PDB entry 8UA8 | electron microscopy, 3.70 A resolution | chains I and N of the 17 polymer chains in the assembly

Chain I:
Molecule: Glycoprotein E1
From: Semliki Forest virus
Reference sequence: A0A0F6PP03 (A0A0F6PP03_SFV); residues 1-438 here correspond to UniProt positions 816-1253 (UniProt number = residue number + 815)
Amino-acid sequence (438 residues; each row starts with the number of its first residue):
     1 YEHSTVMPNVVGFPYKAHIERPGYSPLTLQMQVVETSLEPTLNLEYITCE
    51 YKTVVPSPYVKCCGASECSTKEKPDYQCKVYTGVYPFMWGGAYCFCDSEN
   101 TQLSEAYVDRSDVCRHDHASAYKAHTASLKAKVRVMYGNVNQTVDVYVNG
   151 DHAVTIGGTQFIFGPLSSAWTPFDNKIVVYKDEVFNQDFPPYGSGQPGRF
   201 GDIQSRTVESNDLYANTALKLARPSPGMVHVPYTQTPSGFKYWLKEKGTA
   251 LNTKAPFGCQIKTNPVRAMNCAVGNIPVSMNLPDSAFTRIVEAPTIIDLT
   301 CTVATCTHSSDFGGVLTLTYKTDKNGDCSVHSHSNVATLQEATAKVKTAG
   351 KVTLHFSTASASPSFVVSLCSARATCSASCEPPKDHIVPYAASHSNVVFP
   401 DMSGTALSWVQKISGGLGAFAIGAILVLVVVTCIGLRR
Not modelled in the structure: 438
Cystine bridges: Cys49-Cys114, Cys62-Cys94, Cys63-Cys96, Cys68-Cys78, Cys259-Cys271, Cys301-Cys376, Cys306-Cys380, Cys328-Cys370
Covalent attachments: N-acetylglucosamine (NAG) linked to Asn141

Chain N:
Molecule: Glycoprotein E2
From: Semliki Forest virus
Reference sequence: A0A0E3T652 (A0A0E3T652_SFV); residues 6-422 here correspond to UniProt positions 339-755 (UniProt number = residue number + 333)
Amino-acid sequence (417 residues; row label = number of the first residue in the row):
     6 FNVYKATRPYIAYCADCGAGHSCHSPVAIEAVRSEATDGMLKIQFSAQIG
    56 IDKSDNHDYTKIRYADGHAIENAVRSSLKVATSGDCFVHGTMGHFILAKC
   106 PPGEFLQVSIQDTRNAVRACRIQYHHDPQPVGREKFTIRPHYGKEIPCTT
   156 YQQTTAKTVEEIDMHMPPDTPDRTLLSQQSGNVKITVGGKKVKYNCTCGT
   206 GNVGTTNSDMTINTCLIEQCHVSVTDHKKWQFNSPFVPRADEPARKGKVH
   256 IPFPLDNITCRVPMAREPTVIHGKREVTLHLHPDHPTLFSYRTLGEDPQY
   306 HEEWVTAAVERTIPVPVDGMEYHWGNNDPVRLWSQLTTEGKPHGWPHQIV
   356 QYYYGLYPAATVSAVVGMSLLALISIFASCYMLVAARSKCLTPYALTPGA
   406 AVPWTLGILCCAPRAHA
Not modelled in the structure: 419-422
Cystine bridges: Cys19-Cys125, Cys22-Cys28, Cys91-Cys105, Cys153-Cys265, Cys201-Cys225, Cys203-Cys220
Covalent attachments: N-acetylglucosamine (NAG) linked to Asn200, Asn262

Interface between chain I and chain N:
Contacting residue pairs (16):
  Arg199(I) with His285(N), hydrogen bond; Glu315(N), salt bridge
  Lys220(I) with Glu272(N)
  Ala222(I) with Tyr147(N)
  Arg223(I) with Tyr147(N)
  Met228(I) with His146(N)
  His230(I) with His146(N); Tyr147(N)
  Pro232(I) with Tyr147(N), hydrophobic
  Thr234(I) with Arg271(N); Glu272(N), hydrogen bond
  Gln235(I) with Arg271(N)
  Thr236(I) with His285(N)
  Pro237(I) with Arg271(N); His287(N)
  Glu246(I) with Ala313(N)
Other interface residues (no listed pair), chain I (16 interface residues in all): Pro197, Gly198, Ser225, Tyr242
Other interface residues (no listed pair), chain N (10 interface residues in all): Arg266, Thr274

Summary:
16 residues of chain I and 10 residues of chain N are in contact, with 2 hydrogen bonds and 1 salt bridge.
Among the polar pairs are Arg199(I)-Glu315(N), Arg199(I)-His285(N) and Thr234(I)-Glu272(N). Covalently linked
N-acetylglucosamine: at Asn141(I). N-acetylglucosamine is covalently linked to Asn200(N) and Asn262(N).
Here chain I is Glycoprotein E1 and chain N is Glycoprotein E2, both from Semliki Forest virus. Entry 8UA8
(Structure of Semliki Forest virus VLP in complex with VLDLR LA2) was determined by electron microscopy,
deposited together with 8UA9.
